PDB entry 7NJY | electron microscopy, 2.94 A resolution | chains L and a of the 12 polymer chains in the assembly

# Chain L
Protein: ATP synthase subunit c
Source organism: Mycolicibacterium smegmatis (strain ATCC 700084 / mc(2)155)
UniProtKB: A0R205 (A0R205_MYCS2); residues 1-86 here = UniProt positions 1-86
Amino-acid sequence (86 residues; row label = number of the first residue in the row):
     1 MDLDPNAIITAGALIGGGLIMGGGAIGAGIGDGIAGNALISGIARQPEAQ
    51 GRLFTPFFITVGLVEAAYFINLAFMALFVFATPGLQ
Unresolved in the structure: 1-2
What the authors report for this chain:
  - catalytic residues: E65 (proposed by the authors, not directly observed)

# Chain a
Protein: ATP synthase subunit a
Source organism: Mycolicibacterium smegmatis (strain ATCC 700084 / mc(2)155)
UniProtKB: A0R206 (A0R206_MYCS2); residues 1-252 here = UniProt positions 1-252
Amino-acid sequence (252 residues; each row starts with the number of its first residue):
     1 MLAAEEGGAAIHVGHHTLVFELFGMTFNGDTILATAVTAVIVIALAFYLR
    51 AKVTSTGVPSGVQLFWEALTIQMRQQIEGSIGMKIAPFVLPLSVTIFVFI
   101 LISNWLAVLPLQYGGADGAAAELYKAPASDINFVLALALFVFVCYHAAGI
   151 WRRGIVGHPIKVVKGHVAFLAPINIVEELAKPISLALRLFGNIFAGGILV
   201 ALIAMFPWYIQWFPNAVWKTFDLFVGLIQAFIFSLLTILYFSQSMELDHE
   251 DH
Unresolved in the structure: 1-9, 248-252
What the authors report for this chain:
  - catalytic residues: H12, H15, H16, D30, N104, Q112, D117, E122, K125, H146, R153, K161, H166, N174, E177, E178, K181, S184, K219, D222, Q229, Y240 (proposed by the authors, not directly observed)

# Interface between chain L and chain a
Residue-residue contacts - 22 pairs, chain L then chain a:
  T55(L) - Q76(a)
  F58(L) - F224(a)  hydrophobic
  F58(L) - I228(a)  hydrophobic
  F58(L) - I232(a)
  I59(L) - F231(a)  hydrophobic
  I59(L) - I232(a)  hydrophobic
  I59(L) - L235(a)  hydrophobic
  G62(L) - R188(a)  hydrogen bond (backbone-side chain)
  G62(L) - I232(a)
  L63(L) - R188(a)
  A66(L) - R188(a)
  F69(L) - G191(a)
  F69(L) - N192(a)
  F69(L) - A195(a)  hydrophobic
  I70(L) - L187(a)
  I70(L) - R188(a)
  L72(L) - A195(a)  hydrophobic
  A73(L) - F190(a)  hydrophobic
  A76(L) - F194(a)  hydrophobic
  A76(L) - I198(a)  hydrophobic
  F80(L) - I11(a)  hydrophobic
  F80(L) - V13(a)  hydrophobic
Other interface residues (no listed pair), chain L (13 interface residues in all): F74
Other interface residues (no listed pair), chain a (17 interface residues in all): L236

# Overview
13 residues of chain L and 17 residues of chain a are in contact, with 1 hydrogen bond. The hydrogen-bonded
pair is G62(L)-R188(a). From the paper: catalytic residues E65(L) and H12(a) among others.
Here chain L is ATP synthase subunit c and chain a is ATP synthase subunit a, both from Mycolicibacterium
smegmatis (strain ATCC 700084 / mc(2)155). Entry 7NJY (Mycobacterium smegmatis ATP synthase Fo combined class
5) was determined by electron microscopy together with 7NJK, 7NJL, 7NJM, 7NJN, 7NJO, 7NJP and 20 further
entries from the same study.
